PDB entry 3S9A | X-ray diffraction, 1.90 A resolution | chain A

Chain A:
Molecule: Vipera russelli proteinase RVV-V gamma
Source organism: Daboia russellii siamensis
Notes: EC 3.4.21.95
UniProt: P18965 (VSPG_DABRU); aligned to UniProt positions 1-227 over residues 16-245 (the alignment contains insertions or deletions, so no single offset holds)
Chain sequence (234 residues; numbered 16 to 245 plus 13 insertion-coded residues; 9 numbers in that range are skipped by the numbering (no residue carries them; nothing is unmodelled there); the number before each row is that of its first residue; a row labelled like 186A-186B holds insertion residues (186A, then the next letters in order)):
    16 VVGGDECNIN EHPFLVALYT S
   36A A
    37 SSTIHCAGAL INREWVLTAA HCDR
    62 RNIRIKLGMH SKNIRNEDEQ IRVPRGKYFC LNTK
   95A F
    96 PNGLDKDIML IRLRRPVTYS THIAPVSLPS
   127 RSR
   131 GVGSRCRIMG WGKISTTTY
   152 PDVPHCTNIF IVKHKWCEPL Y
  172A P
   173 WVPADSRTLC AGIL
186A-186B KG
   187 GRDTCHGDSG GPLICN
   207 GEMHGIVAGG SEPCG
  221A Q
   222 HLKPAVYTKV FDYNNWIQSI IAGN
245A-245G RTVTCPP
Disulfide bonds: Cys22-Cys157, Cys42-Cys58, Cys91-Cys245E, Cys136-Cys201, Cys168-Cys182, Cys191-Cys220
Glycans and other covalent adducts: N-acetylglucosamine (NAG) linked to Asn245
What the authors report for this chain:
  - contacts within the chain: Phe95A-Trp173 (pi stacking)
  - conformationally variable residues (loop rearrangement): Phe95A, Trp173
  - specificity-determining residues: Tyr172, Trp173, Gly215 (proposed by the authors, not directly observed)

Summary:
Covalently linked N-acetylglucosamine: at Asn245. The paper reports specificity determinants Tyr172, Trp173
and Gly215; conformational variability at Phe95A and Trp173.
Chain A is Vipera russelli proteinase RVV-V gamma (Daboia russellii siamensis); the structure, Russell's viper
venom serine proteinase, RVV-V (closed-form), was determined by X-ray diffraction, deposited together with
3S9B, 3S9C and 3SBK.
